PDB entry 1DE5 | X-ray diffraction, 2.20 A resolution | chains A and D of the 4 polymer chains in the assembly

== Chain A (and D) ==
Name: L-rhamnose isomerase
Source organism: Escherichia coli
Notes: EC 5.3.1.14; chain D of this document is another copy of the same molecule, construct and numbering; everything in this record applies to it too
UniProt: P32170 (RHAA_ECOLI); residues 9-427 here correspond to UniProt positions 1-419 (UniProt number = residue number - 8)
Amino-acid sequence (426 residues; numbered 2 to 427; the number before each row is that of its first residue):
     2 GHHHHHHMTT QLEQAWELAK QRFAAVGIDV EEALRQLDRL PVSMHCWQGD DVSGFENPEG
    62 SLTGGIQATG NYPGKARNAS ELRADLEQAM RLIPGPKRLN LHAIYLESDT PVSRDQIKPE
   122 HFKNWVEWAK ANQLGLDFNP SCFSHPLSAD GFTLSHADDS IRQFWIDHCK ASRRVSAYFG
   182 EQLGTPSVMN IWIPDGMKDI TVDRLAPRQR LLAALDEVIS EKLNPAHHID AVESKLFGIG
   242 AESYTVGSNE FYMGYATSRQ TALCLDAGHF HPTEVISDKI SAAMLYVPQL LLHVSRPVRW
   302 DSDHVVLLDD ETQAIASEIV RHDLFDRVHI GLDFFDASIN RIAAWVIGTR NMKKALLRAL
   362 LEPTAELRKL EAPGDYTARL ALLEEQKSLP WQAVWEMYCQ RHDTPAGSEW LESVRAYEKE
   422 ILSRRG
Disordered / not traced: 2-9, 427 (chain D: 2-10, 427)
Construct notes: expression tag (2-8)
Curated features (UniProtKB/Swiss-Prot):
  - binding site (L-rhamnose): H103, E234 to K236, H270, D334
  - binding site (Zn(2+)): E234, D267, H294, D334
  - binding site (Mn(2+)): H270, D302, D304
Bound ions: Zn2+: E234, D267, H294, D334 (together with L-rhamnitol)
Ligand contacts: L-rhamnitol (RNT): W48, V53, I67, H103, N140, F144, N191, W193, E234, K236, D267, H270, H294, D302, D334, F336

== How chain A and chain D interact ==
Pairs across the interface (76):
  Q12(A) - L19(D)
  Q12(A) - Q22(D)  hydrogen bond
  Q15(A) - L19(D)
  A16(A) - L19(D)
  L19(A) - Q12(D)
  L19(A) - Q15(D)
  L19(A) - A16(D)
  Q22(A) - Q12(D)
  R23(A) - Q12(D)
  R23(A) - E397(D)  salt bridge
  Y73(A) - T378(D)
  P273(A) - T274(D)
  T274(A) - P273(D)
  T274(A) - R300(D)  hydrogen bond
  R300(A) - T274(D)  hydrogen bond
  V306(A) - L381(D)  hydrophobic
  L308(A) - L381(D)  hydrophobic
  L308(A) - E385(D)
  L309(A) - E385(D)  hydrogen bond (backbone-side chain)
  L309(A) - K388(D)  hydrogen bond (backbone-side chain)
  D310(A) - D311(D)
  D311(A) - D310(D)
  D311(A) - D311(D)  hydrogen bond (side chain-backbone)
  I340(A) - Y377(D)  hydrophobic
  I340(A) - T378(D)
  N341(A) - T378(D)  hydrogen bond (backbone-side chain)
  A344(A) - T378(D)
  I348(A) - A382(D)  hydrophobic
  N352(A) - E385(D)  hydrogen bond
  K355(A) - E385(D)
  K355(A) - E386(D)  salt bridge
  K355(A) - S389(D)  hydrogen bond
  D376(A) - R416(D)  salt bridge
  Y377(A) - I340(D)
  T378(A) - I340(D)
  T378(A) - N341(D)  hydrogen bond (side chain-backbone)
  T378(A) - A344(D)
  A379(A) - L412(D)  hydrophobic
  A379(A) - R416(D)
  L381(A) - I348(D)  hydrophobic
  A382(A) - I348(D)  hydrophobic
  A382(A) - W411(D)  hydrophobic
  E385(A) - L308(D)
  E385(A) - L309(D)  hydrogen bond (side chain-backbone)
  E385(A) - I348(D)
  E385(A) - N352(D)  hydrogen bond
  E386(A) - G408(D)
  E386(A) - S409(D)
  E386(A) - W411(D)  hydrogen bond
  K388(A) - L309(D)  hydrogen bond (side chain-backbone)
  K388(A) - W392(D)
  K388(A) - Q393(D)
  S389(A) - K355(D)  hydrogen bond
  S389(A) - W392(D)
  S389(A) - Q393(D)
  S389(A) - E397(D)
  L390(A) - Q393(D)
  P391(A) - Q393(D)
  W392(A) - K388(D)
  W392(A) - S389(D)
  W392(A) - Q393(D)
  Q393(A) - K388(D)
  Q393(A) - S389(D)
  Q393(A) - L390(D)  hydrogen bond (side chain-backbone)
  Q393(A) - P391(D)
  Q393(A) - W392(D)
  Q393(A) - Q393(D)  hydrogen bond
  E397(A) - R23(D)  salt bridge
  E397(A) - S389(D)
  G408(A) - E386(D)
  S409(A) - E386(D)
  W411(A) - A382(D)  hydrophobic
  W411(A) - E386(D)  hydrogen bond
  L412(A) - A382(D)  hydrophobic
  R416(A) - D376(D)  salt bridge
  R416(A) - A379(D)
Other interface residues (no listed pair), chain A (46 interface residues in all): E275, R297, R351, L371, L383
Other interface residues (no listed pair), chain D (47 interface residues in all): Y73, R297, V306, R351, L371, L383, W396, A407

== Overview ==
The interface between chain A and chain D involves 46 residues on one side and 47 on the other; the contacts
include 18 hydrogen bonds and 5 salt bridges. Polar contacts include R23(A)-E397(D), K355(A)-E386(D) and
D376(A)-R416(D). Chain A binds L-rhamnitol.
Both chains are L-rhamnose isomerase (Escherichia coli). Entry 1DE5 (L-rhamnose isomerase) was determined by
X-ray diffraction together with 1D8W and 1DE6 from the same study.
